2L4L - chains A and B; structure by solution NMR.

== Chain A ==
Molecule: HIV-1 nucleocapsid protein NCp7
Source organism: Human immunodeficiency virus 1
Chain sequence (45 residues; each row starts with the number of its first residue):
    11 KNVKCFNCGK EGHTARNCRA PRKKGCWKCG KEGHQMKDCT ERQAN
Bound ions: Zn2+ site 1: Cys15, Cys18, His23, Cys28; Zn2+ site 2: Cys36, Cys39, His44, Cys49
Reported in the primary citation:
  - binding site for the 4-nt DNA strand (chain B): Phe16, Thr24, Arg26, Lys33, Gly35, Cys36, Trp37, Lys38, Gln45, Met46, Lys47
  - contacts within the chain: Phe16-Trp37, Phe16-Met46, Asn17-Trp37, Ala25-Trp37

== Chain B ==
Molecule: 4-nt DNA strand
Sequence (4 nucleotides; row label = number of the first residue in the row):
   123 CTGG

== Interface between chain A and chain B ==
Residue-residue contacts (15):
  Phe16(A) - DT124(B)  base contact
  Thr24(A) - DT124(B)  sugar contact
  Thr24(A) - DG125(B)  base contact
  Arg26(A) - DG125(B)  base contact
  Arg26(A) - DG126(B)  phosphate contact
  Arg32(A) - DG126(B)  phosphate contact
  Lys33(A) - DG126(B)  base contact
  Gly35(A) - DG126(B)  base contact
  Cys36(A) - DG126(B)  base contact
  Trp37(A) - DG126(B)  base contact
  Lys38(A) - DT124(B)  base contact
  Gln45(A) - DG126(B)  base contact
  Met46(A) - DG125(B)  sugar contact
  Met46(A) - DG126(B)  base contact
  Lys47(A) - DG125(B)  phosphate contact
Other interface residues (no listed pair), chain A (14 interface residues in all): Lys11, His44

== In short ==
The interface between chain A and chain B involves 14 residues on one side and 3 on the other. From the paper:
a binding site for the 4-nt DNA strand (chain B) at Phe16(A), Thr24(A) and Arg26(A) among others; contacts
within the chain involving Phe16(A), Trp37(A) and Met46(A) among others.
Chain A is HIV-1 nucleocapsid protein NCp7 (Human immunodeficiency virus 1) and chain B is a 4-nt DNA strand;
the structure, Structural insights into the cTAR DNA recognition by the HIV-1 Nucleocapsid protein: role of
sugar deoxyriboses ..., was determined by solution NMR.
